Entry 1ZEA (X-ray diffraction, 1.78 A resolution); this record covers chains H and A of the 3 polymer chains in the assembly.

== Chain H ==
Name: monoclonal anti-cholera toxin IGG1 KAPPA antibody, H chain
Source organism: Mus musculus
UniProtKB: Q921A6 (Q921A6_MOUSE); aligned to UniProt positions 6-116 over residues 6-113 (the alignment contains insertions or deletions, so no single offset holds)
Chain sequence (216 residues; row label = number of the first residue in the row; note: 4 numbers in that range are skipped by the numbering (no residue carries them; nothing is unmodelled there); a row labelled like 82A-82C holds insertion residues (82A, then the next letters in order)):
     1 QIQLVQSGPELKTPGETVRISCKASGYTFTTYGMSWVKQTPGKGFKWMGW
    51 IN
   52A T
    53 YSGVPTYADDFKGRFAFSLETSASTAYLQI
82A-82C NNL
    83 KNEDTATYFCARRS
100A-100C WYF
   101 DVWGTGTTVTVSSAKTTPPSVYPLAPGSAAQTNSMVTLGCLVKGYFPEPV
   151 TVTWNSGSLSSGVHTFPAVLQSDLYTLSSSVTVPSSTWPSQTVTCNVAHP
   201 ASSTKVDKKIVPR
Disordered / not traced: 127-133
Disulfides: Cys-22/Cys-92, Cys-140/Cys-195

== Chain A ==
Name: short synthetic D-amino acid peptide D2
Chain sequence (9 residues; numbered 1 to 9; the number before each row is that of its first residue):
     1 VPGSQHYDS
Modified / non-standard residues: Val-1 (d-valine; DVA); Pro-2 (d-proline; DPR); Ser-4, Ser-9 (d-serine; DSN); Gln-5 (d-glutamine; DGN); His-6 (d-histidine; DHI); Tyr-7 (d-tyrosine; DTY); Asp-8 (d-aspartic acid; DAS)

== Interface between chain H and chain A ==
Pairs across the interface (22; chain H residue first):
  Thr-30(H) with Gln-5(A)
  Thr-31(H) with Val-1(A), hydrogen bond (backbone-backbone); Gln-5(A)
  Tyr-32(H) with Val-1(A); Gln-5(A)
  Gly-33(H) with Gln-5(A)
  Trp-50(H) with Gln-5(A); His-6(A)
  Asn-52(H) with Gln-5(A)
  Thr-52A(H) with Gln-5(A)
  Tyr-53(H) with Gln-5(A)
  Arg-95(H) with His-6(A); Tyr-7(A)
  Ser-96(H) with Val-1(A); Ser-4(A); Tyr-7(A)
  Trp-100A(H) with Val-1(A); Pro-2(A); Gly-3(A); Ser-4(A); Tyr-7(A); Asp-8(A)
Also at the interface, not in a pair above, chain H (13 interface residues in all): Ser-35, Ile-51

== In short ==
13 residues of chain H face 8 of chain A across their interface; the contacts include 1 hydrogen bond. The
hydrogen-bonded pair Thr-31(H)/Val-1(A) is a backbone contact.
Chain H is monoclonal anti-cholera toxin IGG1 KAPPA antibody, H chain (Mus musculus) and chain A is short
synthetic D-amino acid peptide D2; the structure, Structure of the anti-cholera toxin antibody Fab fragment
TE33 in complex with a D-peptide, was determined by X-ray diffraction.
